PDB entry 8HSH | electron microscopy, 3.40 A resolution | chains I and J of the 5 polymer chains in the assembly

# Chain I
Molecule: DNA-directed RNA polymerase subunit beta
From: Thermus thermophilus HB8
Notes: EC 2.7.7.6
UniProt: Q8RQE9 (RPOB_THET8); residue numbers follow UniProt; this construct covers 1-1119
Amino-acid sequence (1119 residues; each row starts with the number of its first residue):
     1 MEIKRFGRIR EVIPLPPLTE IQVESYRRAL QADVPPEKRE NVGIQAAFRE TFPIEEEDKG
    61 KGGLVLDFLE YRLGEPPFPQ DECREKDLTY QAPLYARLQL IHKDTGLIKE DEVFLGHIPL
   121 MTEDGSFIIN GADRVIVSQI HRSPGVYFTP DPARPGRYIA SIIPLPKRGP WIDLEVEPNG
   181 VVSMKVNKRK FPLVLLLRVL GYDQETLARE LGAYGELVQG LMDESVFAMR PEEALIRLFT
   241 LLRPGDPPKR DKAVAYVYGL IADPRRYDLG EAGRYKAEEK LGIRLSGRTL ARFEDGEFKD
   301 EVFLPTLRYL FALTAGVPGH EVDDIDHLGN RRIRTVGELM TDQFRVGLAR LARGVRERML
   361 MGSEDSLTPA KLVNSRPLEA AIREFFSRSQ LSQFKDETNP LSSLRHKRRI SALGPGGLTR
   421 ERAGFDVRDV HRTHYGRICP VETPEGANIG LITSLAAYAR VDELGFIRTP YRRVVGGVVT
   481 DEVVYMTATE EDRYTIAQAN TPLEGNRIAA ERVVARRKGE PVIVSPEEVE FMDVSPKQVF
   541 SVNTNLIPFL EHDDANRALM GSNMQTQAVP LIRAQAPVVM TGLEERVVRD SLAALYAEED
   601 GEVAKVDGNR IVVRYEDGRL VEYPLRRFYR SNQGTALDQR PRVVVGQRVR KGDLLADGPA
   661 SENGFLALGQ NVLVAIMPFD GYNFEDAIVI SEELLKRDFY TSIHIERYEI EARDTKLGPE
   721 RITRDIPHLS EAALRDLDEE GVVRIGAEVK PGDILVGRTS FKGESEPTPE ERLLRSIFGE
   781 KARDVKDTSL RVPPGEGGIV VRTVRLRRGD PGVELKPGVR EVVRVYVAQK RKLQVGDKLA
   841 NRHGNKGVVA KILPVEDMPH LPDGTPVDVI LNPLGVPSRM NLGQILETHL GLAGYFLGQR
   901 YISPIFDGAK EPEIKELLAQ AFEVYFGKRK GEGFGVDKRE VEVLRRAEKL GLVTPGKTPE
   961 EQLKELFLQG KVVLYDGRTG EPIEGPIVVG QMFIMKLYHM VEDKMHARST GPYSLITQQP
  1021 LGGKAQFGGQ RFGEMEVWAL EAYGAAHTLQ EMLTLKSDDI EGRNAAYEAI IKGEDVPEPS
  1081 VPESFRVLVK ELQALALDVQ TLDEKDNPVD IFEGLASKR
Unresolved in the structure: 762-784

# Chain J
Molecule: DNA-directed RNA polymerase subunit beta'
From: Thermus thermophilus HB8
Notes: EC 2.7.7.6
UniProt: Q8RQE8 (RPOC_THET8); residue numbers follow UniProt; this construct covers 1-1524
Amino-acid sequence (1532 residues; each row starts with the number of its first residue):
     1 MKKEVRKVRI ALASPEKIRS WSYGEVEKPE TINYRTLKPE RDGLFDERIF GPIKDYECAC
    61 GKYKRQRFEG KVCERCGVEV TKSIVRRYRM GHIELATPAA HIWFVKDVPS KIGTLLDLSA
   121 TELEQVLYFS KYIVLDPKGA ILNGVPVEKR QLLTDEEYRE LRYGKQETYP LPPGVDALVK
   181 DGEEVVKGQE LAPGVVSRLD GVALYRFPRR VRVEYVKKER AGLRLPLAAW VEKEAYKPGE
   241 ILAELPEPYL FRAEEEGVVE LKELEEGAFL VLRREDEPVA TYFLPVGMTP LVVHGEIVEK
   301 GQPLAEAKGL LRMPRQVRAA QVEAEEEGET VYLTLFLEWT EPKDYRVQPH MNVVVPEGAR
   361 VEAGDKIVAA IDPEEEVIAE AEGVVHLHEP ASILVVKARV YPFEDDVEVS TGDRVAPGDV
   421 LADGGKVKSD VYGRVEVDLV RNVVRVVESY DIDARMGAEA IQQLLKELDL EALEKELLEE
   481 MKHPSRARRA KARKRLEVVR AFLDSGNRPE WMILEAVPVL PPDLRPMVQV DGGRFATSDL
   541 NDLYRRLINR NNRLKKLLAQ GAPEIIIRNE KRMLQEAVDA LLDNGRRGAP VTNPGSDRPL
   601 RSLTDILSGK QGRFRQNLLG KRVDYSGRSV IVVGPQLKLH QCGLPKRMAL ELFKPFLLKK
   661 MEEKGIAPNV KAARRMLERQ RDIKDEVWDA LEEVIHGKVV LLNRAPTLHR LGIQAFQPVL
   721 VEGQSIQLHP LVCEAFNADF DGDQMAVHVP LSSFAQAEAR IQMLSAHNLL SPASGEPLAK
   781 PSRDIILGLY YITQVRKEKK GAGLEFATPE EALAAHERGE VALNAPIKVA GRETSVGRLK
   841 YVFANPDEAL LAVAHGIVDL QDVVTVRYMG KRLETSPGRI LFARIVAEAV EDEKVAWELI
   901 QLDVPQEKNS LKDLVYQAFL RLGMEKTARL LDALKYYGFT FSTTSGITIG IDDAVIPEEK
   961 KQYLEEADRK LLQIEQAYEM GFLTDRERYD QILQLWTETT EKVTQAVFKN FEENYPFNPL
  1021 YVMAQSGARG NPQQIRQLCG LRGLMQKPSG ETFEVPVRSS FREGLTVLEY FISSHGARKG
  1081 GADTALRTAD SGYLTRKLVD VTHEIVVREA DCGTTNYISV PLFQPDEVTR SLRLRKRADI
  1141 EAGLYGRVLA REVEVLGVRL EEGRYLSMDD VHLLIKAAEA GEIQEVPVRS PLTCQTRYGV
  1201 CQKCYGYDLS MARPVSIGEA VGIVAAQSIG EPGTQLTMRT FHTGGVAGAA DITQGLPRVI
  1261 ELFEARRPKA KAVISEIDGV VRIEETEEKL SVFVESEGFS KEYKLPKEAR LLVKDGDYVE
  1321 AGQPLTRGAI DPHQLLEAKG PEAVERYLVE EIQKVYRAQG VKLHDKHIEI VVRQMMKYVE
  1381 VTDPGDSRLL EGQVLEKWDV EALNERLIAE GKTPVAWKPL LMGVTKSALS TKSWLSAASF
  1441 QNTTHVLTEA AIAGKKDELI GLKENVILGR LIPAGTGSDF VRFTQVVDQK TLKAIEEARK
  1501 EAVEAKERPA ARRGVKREQP GKQADYKDDD DK
Unresolved in the structure: 1, 56-80, 208-390, 1237-1254, 1506-1532
Differences from the reference sequence: expression tag (1525-1532)
Ion coordination: Mg2+: Asp739, Asp741, Asp743; Zn2+: Cys1112, Cys1194, Cys1201, Cys1204

# Chain I / chain J interface
Pairs across the interface - 292 pairs, chain I then chain J:
  Phe425(I) - Ala1082(J)  hydrophobic
  Phe425(I) - Asp1083(J)
  Arg428(I) - Arg1078(J)  hydrogen bond (backbone-side chain)
  Asp429(I) - Pro1048(J)
  Asp429(I) - His1075(J)  salt bridge
  Val430(I) - His1075(J)
  Val430(I) - Arg1078(J)
  His431(I) - Phe1071(J)
  Tyr435(I) - Phe1071(J)
  Pro440(I) - Phe1071(J)  hydrophobic
  Pro440(I) - Ser1074(J)
  Pro440(I) - Arg1078(J)  hydrogen bond (backbone-side chain)
  Thr443(I) - Arg1078(J)
  Gly446(I) - Ala1085(J)
  Ile449(I) - Arg1078(J)
  Ile449(I) - Gly1081(J)
  Ile449(I) - Ala1082(J)
  Gly450(I) - Arg1078(J)
  Gln498(I) - Leu1068(J)
  Arg516(I) - Leu1068(J)
  Pro521(I) - Leu1068(J)  hydrophobic
  Val539(I) - Val1067(J)  hydrophobic
  Phe540(I) - Tyr1070(J)  hydrophobic
  Leu550(I) - Tyr1070(J)
  Glu551(I) - Gly1064(J)
  Glu551(I) - Leu1065(J)  hydrogen bond (backbone-backbone)
  His552(I) - Phe1061(J)  hydrogen bond (side chain-backbone)
  His552(I) - Glu1063(J)  hydrogen bond (side chain-backbone)
  His552(I) - Gly1064(J)
  Asp553(I) - Phe1061(J)
  Asp553(I) - Tyr1070(J)
  Asp554(I) - Tyr1070(J)  hydrogen bond (backbone-side chain)
  Ala555(I) - Tyr1070(J)  hydrogen bond (backbone-side chain)
  Ala555(I) - Ala1077(J)  hydrophobic
  Asn556(I) - Ala1077(J)
  Ala558(I) - Tyr1070(J)
  Ile676(I) - Thr948(J)  hydrogen bond (backbone-side chain)
  Met677(I) - Ile947(J)
  Pro678(I) - Ser942(J)
  Pro678(I) - Thr943(J)  hydrogen bond (backbone-side chain)
  Pro678(I) - Ile947(J)
  Phe679(I) - Thr943(J)  hydrogen bond (backbone-side chain)
  Asp680(I) - Asp784(J)
  Asp680(I) - Phe939(J)
  Asp680(I) - Thr943(J)  hydrogen bond
  Gly681(I) - Val633(J)
  Gly681(I) - Pro635(J)
  Tyr682(I) - Val633(J)
  Tyr682(I) - Pro635(J)
  Phe684(I) - Val633(J)  hydrophobic
  Phe684(I) - Pro730(J)
  Phe684(I) - Cys733(J)  hydrophobic
  Phe684(I) - Phe740(J)  hydrophobic
  Phe684(I) - Ser782(J)
  Phe684(I) - Phe939(J)  hydrophobic
  Glu685(I) - Cys733(J)
  Glu685(I) - Arg783(J)  salt bridge
  Lys716(I) - Gly532(J)
  Lys750(I) - Gln680(J)
  Lys750(I) - Arg681(J)
  Asp753(I) - Arg681(J)  salt bridge
  Gln834(I) - Gln724(J)  hydrogen bond
  Gly836(I) - Gln724(J)
  Gly836(I) - Ser725(J)
  Lys838(I) - Asp741(J)
  Lys838(I) - Gly742(J)
  Lys846(I) - Asp741(J)  hydrogen bond (side chain-backbone)
  Val848(I) - Val632(J)  hydrophobic
  Val848(I) - Phe740(J)
  Val848(I) - Gly742(J)
  Val849(I) - Val632(J)
  Ala850(I) - Val633(J)  hydrophobic
  Pro873(I) - Ile947(J)
  Pro873(I) - Ile949(J)
  Leu874(I) - Arg783(J)
  Leu874(I) - Asp784(J)
  Leu874(I) - Leu787(J)  hydrophobic
  Leu874(I) - Arg1029(J)
  Val876(I) - Ile949(J)  hydrophobic
  Pro877(I) - Ile949(J)
  Pro877(I) - Leu1020(J)  hydrophobic
  Pro877(I) - Met1023(J)  hydrophobic
  Pro877(I) - Gln1034(J)
  Ser878(I) - Arg1029(J)  hydrogen bond
  Ser878(I) - Gln1034(J)
  Arg879(I) - Arg1029(J)
  Met880(I) - Gln1037(J)
  Met880(I) - Leu1038(J)  hydrophobic
  Met880(I) - Phe1061(J)  hydrophobic
  Leu882(I) - Leu1038(J)  hydrophobic
  Leu882(I) - Phe1061(J)
  Leu882(I) - Arg1062(J)
  Ile885(I) - Ile949(J)
  Ile885(I) - Gly950(J)
  Ile885(I) - Ile951(J)
  Leu886(I) - Ile951(J)  hydrophobic
  His889(I) - Ile951(J)  hydrogen bond (side chain-backbone)
  Phe906(I) - Leu1065(J)
  Phe906(I) - Thr1066(J)
  Phe906(I) - Val1067(J)  hydrophobic
  Phe906(I) - Tyr1070(J)  hydrophobic
  Glu911(I) - Arg1062(J)  salt bridge
  Arg946(I) - Asp859(J)  salt bridge
  Lys949(I) - Arg796(J)
  Lys949(I) - Asp859(J)
  Leu950(I) - Arg796(J)
  Gln969(I) - Asp952(J)  hydrogen bond
  Lys971(I) - Asp953(J)  salt bridge
  Ile983(I) - Gly946(J)
  Glu984(I) - Thr944(J)  hydrogen bond (backbone-backbone)
  Glu984(I) - Ser945(J)
  Glu984(I) - Gly946(J)
  Pro986(I) - Thr948(J)
  Ile987(I) - Thr948(J)
  Val988(I) - Thr948(J)  hydrogen bond (backbone-side chain)
  Val988(I) - Ile949(J)
  Glu1002(I) - Gln744(J)  hydrogen bond (backbone-side chain)
  Asp1003(I) - Val630(J)
  Asp1003(I) - Gln724(J)  hydrogen bond
  Lys1004(I) - Gln724(J)
  Met1005(I) - Arg628(J)
  Met1005(I) - Arg647(J)  hydrogen bond
  Met1005(I) - Met648(J)  hydrophobic
  His1006(I) - Ser626(J)
  His1006(I) - Gly627(J)
  His1006(I) - Arg628(J)
  Ala1007(I) - Ser626(J)
  Ala1007(I) - Gly627(J)
  Ala1007(I) - Met648(J)  hydrophobic
  Ala1007(I) - Glu651(J)
  Arg1008(I) - Val623(J)  hydrogen bond (side chain-backbone)
  Arg1008(I) - Asp624(J)  hydrogen bond (side chain-backbone)
  Arg1008(I) - Tyr625(J)
  Arg1008(I) - Ser626(J)  hydrogen bond (backbone-backbone)
  Arg1008(I) - Glu651(J)
  Ser1009(I) - Asp624(J)
  Ser1009(I) - Tyr625(J)
  Ser1009(I) - Glu651(J)  hydrogen bond (backbone-side chain)
  Ser1009(I) - Lys654(J)
  Thr1010(I) - Tyr625(J)
  Thr1017(I) - Gln616(J)  hydrogen bond
  Gln1019(I) - Gly620(J)
  Gln1019(I) - Lys621(J)
  Gln1019(I) - Arg622(J)  hydrogen bond (side chain-backbone)
  Pro1020(I) - Arg622(J)
  Leu1021(I) - Arg622(J)
  Gly1028(I) - Arg622(J)
  Gly1029(I) - Arg622(J)  hydrogen bond (backbone-side chain)
  Gly1029(I) - Val623(J)
  Gly1029(I) - Ser626(J)
  Gln1030(I) - Lys621(J)
  Gln1030(I) - Arg622(J)
  Gln1030(I) - Val623(J)
  Gln1030(I) - Ser626(J)  hydrogen bond (backbone-side chain)
  Gln1030(I) - Gly627(J)
  Gln1030(I) - Arg628(J)  hydrogen bond
  Gln1030(I) - Ala746(J)
  Arg1031(I) - Lys621(J)
  Arg1031(I) - Arg622(J)
  Phe1032(I) - Leu619(J)
  Phe1032(I) - Gly620(J)
  Phe1032(I) - Lys621(J)  hydrogen bond (backbone-backbone)
  Gly1033(I) - Leu619(J)
  Gly1033(I) - Lys621(J)
  Glu1034(I) - Leu618(J)
  Glu1034(I) - Leu619(J)
  Glu1034(I) - Arg1096(J)  salt bridge
  Met1035(I) - Thr707(J)
  Glu1036(I) - Asn703(J)
  Glu1036(I) - Ala705(J)
  Glu1036(I) - Thr707(J)  hydrogen bond
  Trp1038(I) - Arg1096(J)
  Trp1038(I) - Val1099(J)  hydrophobic
  Trp1038(I) - Ile1223(J)
  Trp1038(I) - Gln1227(J)
  Ala1039(I) - Thr707(J)
  Ala1039(I) - His709(J)
  Ala1039(I) - Ile713(J)  hydrophobic
  Ala1039(I) - Gln1227(J)  hydrogen bond (backbone-side chain)
  Leu1040(I) - Met763(J)  hydrophobic
  Glu1041(I) - Ile1223(J)
  Glu1041(I) - Leu1462(J)
  Glu1041(I) - Ile1472(J)
  Ala1042(I) - Arg710(J)
  Ala1042(I) - Ile1223(J)  hydrophobic
  Ala1042(I) - Gln1227(J)
  Tyr1043(I) - Arg710(J)  hydrogen bond (side chain-backbone)
  Tyr1043(I) - Leu711(J)
  Tyr1043(I) - Ile713(J)  hydrogen bond (side chain-backbone)
  Tyr1043(I) - Gln762(J)
  Tyr1043(I) - Met763(J)  hydrophobic
  Tyr1043(I) - Asn768(J)
  Gly1044(I) - Gln762(J)
  Gly1044(I) - Gly1475(J)
  Gly1044(I) - Thr1476(J)  hydrogen bond (backbone-backbone)
  Ala1045(I) - Glu758(J)
  Ala1045(I) - Gln762(J)
  Ala1046(I) - Glu758(J)  hydrogen bond (backbone-side chain)
  Ala1046(I) - Thr1476(J)
  Ala1046(I) - Gly1477(J)
  His1047(I) - Phe754(J)
  His1047(I) - Glu758(J)  hydrogen bond (backbone-side chain)
  His1047(I) - Leu1471(J)
  Thr1048(I) - Ala755(J)
  Thr1048(I) - Glu758(J)  hydrogen bond
  Gln1050(I) - Gly1469(J)
  Gln1050(I) - Arg1470(J)
  Gln1050(I) - Leu1471(J)
  Met1052(I) - Val623(J)
  Met1052(I) - His748(J)
  Leu1053(I) - Asn617(J)
  Leu1053(I) - Leu619(J)
  Leu1053(I) - Gly620(J)
  Lys1056(I) - Val623(J)
  Lys1056(I) - Asp624(J)  hydrogen bond (backbone-backbone)
  Lys1056(I) - Val749(J)
  Lys1056(I) - Leu751(J)
  Ser1057(I) - Arg622(J)  hydrogen bond (side chain-backbone)
  Tyr1067(I) - Arg674(J)
  Ile1070(I) - Pro655(J)  hydrophobic
  Ile1070(I) - Phe656(J)  hydrophobic
  Ile1070(I) - Lys659(J)
  Ile1071(I) - Lys659(J)
  Ile1071(I) - Val670(J)  hydrophobic
  Lys1072(I) - Lys659(J)
  Gly1073(I) - Lys659(J)
  Asp1075(I) - Ser753(J)  hydrogen bond
  Val1076(I) - Ser752(J)
  Pro1082(I) - Leu1468(J)
  Pro1082(I) - Gly1469(J)
  Glu1083(I) - Arg87(J)  salt bridge
  Glu1083(I) - Tyr88(J)  hydrogen bond
  Ser1084(I) - Arg613(J)  hydrogen bond (backbone-side chain)
  Ser1084(I) - Asn617(J)
  Phe1085(I) - Leu1468(J)  hydrophobic
  Arg1086(I) - Tyr88(J)  hydrogen bond
  Val1087(I) - Arg87(J)
  Val1087(I) - Leu524(J)  hydrophobic
  Val1087(I) - Arg613(J)
  Leu1088(I) - Arg613(J)
  Leu1088(I) - Ile1467(J)  hydrophobic
  Lys1090(I) - Arg87(J)
  Lys1090(I) - Tyr88(J)  hydrogen bond (side chain-backbone)
  Lys1090(I) - Met90(J)
  Glu1091(I) - Leu520(J)
  Glu1091(I) - Ile606(J)
  Glu1091(I) - Leu607(J)
  Gln1093(I) - Trp21(J)
  Gln1093(I) - Met90(J)
  Gln1093(I) - Pro518(J)
  Ala1094(I) - Pro518(J)
  Ala1094(I) - Leu520(J)  hydrophobic
  Leu1095(I) - His101(J)
  Leu1095(I) - Trp103(J)  hydrophobic
  Leu1095(I) - Pro518(J)
  Leu1095(I) - Leu603(J)  hydrophobic
  Ala1096(I) - Ala13(J)  hydrogen bond (backbone-backbone)
  Ala1096(I) - His101(J)
  Leu1097(I) - Ile10(J)  hydrophobic
  Leu1097(I) - Ala11(J)
  Leu1097(I) - Trp21(J)
  Leu1097(I) - Ala1451(J)  hydrophobic
  Asp1098(I) - Arg9(J)
  Asp1098(I) - Ile10(J)
  Asp1098(I) - Ala11(J)  hydrogen bond (backbone-backbone)
  Asp1098(I) - Leu12(J)
  Asp1098(I) - Trp21(J)
  Val1099(I) - Val8(J)  hydrophobic
  Val1099(I) - Arg9(J)
  Gln1100(I) - Val8(J)
  Gln1100(I) - Arg9(J)  hydrogen bond (backbone-backbone)
  Thr1101(I) - Val5(J)
  Thr1101(I) - Lys7(J)
  Leu1102(I) - Arg6(J)
  Leu1102(I) - Lys7(J)  hydrogen bond (backbone-backbone)
  Leu1102(I) - Arg9(J)
  Asp1103(I) - Lys3(J)
  Glu1104(I) - Arg6(J)
  Glu1104(I) - Lys7(J)  hydrogen bond (backbone-side chain)
  Phe1112(I) - Tyr88(J)  hydrophobic
  Leu1115(I) - Tyr23(J)
  Leu1115(I) - Thr81(J)
  Leu1115(I) - Ile84(J)  hydrophobic
  Leu1115(I) - Val85(J)  hydrophobic
  Leu1115(I) - Tyr88(J)  hydrophobic
  Leu1115(I) - Arg89(J)
  Ala1116(I) - Tyr23(J)  hydrogen bond (backbone-side chain)
  Ser1117(I) - Arg89(J)  hydrogen bond (backbone-side chain)
  Lys1118(I) - Arg19(J)
  Lys1118(I) - Ser20(J)
  Lys1118(I) - Tyr23(J)
  Arg1119(I) - Arg89(J)
Also at the interface, not in a pair above, chain I (165 interface residues in all): Arg432, His434, Cys439, Val441, Asn500, Ala515, Pro536, Asp686, Ala687, Arg713, Leu717, Pro751, Val835, Asp837, Gly847, Lys915, Leu968, Asp976, Arg978, His999, Val1037, Leu1049, Glu1051, Asp1058, Glu1061, Leu1092, Asp1106
Also at the interface, not in a pair above, chain J (180 interface residues in all): Glu4, Lys17, Ser22, Lys82, Asp531, Gly533, Leu582, Phe614, Ser629, Gln636, Leu652, Leu701, Arg704, Gln714, Glu734, Asp739, Pro750, Ile785, Tyr791, Phe1017, Ala1028, Arg1042, Val1055, Ile1072, Ser1073, Lys1079, Gly1092, Thr1095, Ala1220, Val1224, Leu1435, Leu1447, Lys1456, Val1466, Ala1474

# In short
The interface between chain I and chain J involves 165 residues on one side and 180 on the other; the contacts
include 53 hydrogen bonds and 8 salt bridges. Polar pairs include Asp429(I)-His1075(J), Glu685(I)-Arg783(J)
and Asp753(I)-Arg681(J). Asp739(J), Asp741(J) and Asp743(J) coordinate Mg2+.
Chain I is DNA-directed RNA polymerase subunit beta and chain J is DNA-directed RNA polymerase subunit beta',
both from Thermus thermophilus HB8; the structure, Thermus thermophilus RNA polymerase coreenzyme, was
determined by electron microscopy (same publication as 8HSG, 8HSJ, 8HSL and 8HSR).
